Entry 2ZXZ (X-ray diffraction, 3.00 A resolution); this record covers chains A and B.

[Chain A]
Name: Retinoic acid receptor RXR-alpha
From: Homo sapiens
Notes: fragment: Ligand Binding Domain
UniProtKB: P19793 (RXRA_HUMAN); residues 223-462 here = UniProt positions 223-462
Sequence (240 residues; numbered 223 to 462; the number before each row is that of its first residue):
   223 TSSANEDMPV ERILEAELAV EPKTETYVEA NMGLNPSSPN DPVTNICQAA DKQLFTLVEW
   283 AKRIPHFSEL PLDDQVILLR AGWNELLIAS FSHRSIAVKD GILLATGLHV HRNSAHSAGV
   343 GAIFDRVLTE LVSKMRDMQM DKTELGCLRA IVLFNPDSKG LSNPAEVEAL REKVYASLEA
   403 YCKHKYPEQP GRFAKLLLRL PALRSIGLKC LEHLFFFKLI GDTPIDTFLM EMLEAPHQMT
Not modelled in the structure: 223-228, 245-261, 459-462
Residues lining bound ligands: P26 (4-[2-(1,1,3,3-tetramethyl-2,3-dihydro-1H-inden-5-yl)-1,3-dioxolan-2-yl]benzoic acid): Val265, Ile268, Ala271, Ala272, Gln275, Trp305, Asn306, Leu309, Ile310, Phe313, Arg316, Ile324, Leu326, Ala327, Val342, Ile345, Phe346, Val349, Cys432, His435, Leu436, Phe439
Curated features (UniProtKB/Swiss-Prot):
  - region: Arg348 to Gly368 (Required for nuclear export)
  - binding site (9-cis-retinoate): Arg316, Ala327
  - binding site (all-trans-retinoate): Arg316, Ala327
  - modified residue (Phosphoserine): Ser259, Ser260
  - mutagenesis: Val280 (V280A: Abolished ubiquitination and degradation by UBR5), Glu352 to Thr462 (No impact on acetylation by EP300), Met357 to Met360 (Abolishes nuclear export), Leu418 to Leu430 (Abolishes nuclear localization), Glu434 (E434N/Q/K/A: As a heterodimer with NR1H4, impairs interaction with coactivator NCOA1. Impairs transcriptional activity)

[Chain B]
Name: GRIP1 from Nuclear receptor coactivator 2
UniProtKB: Q15596 (NCOA2_HUMAN); residues 471-483 here correspond to UniProt positions 686-698 (UniProt number = residue number + 215)
Sequence (13 residues; numbered 471 to 483; the number before each row is that of its first residue):
   471 KHKILHRLLQ DSS
Not modelled in the structure: 482-483

[How chain A and chain B interact]
Pairs across the interface (28):
  Phe277(A) - Leu478(B)  hydrophobic
  Val280(A) - Leu475(B)  hydrophobic
  Val280(A) - Leu478(B)  hydrophobic
  Val280(A) - Leu479(B)  hydrophobic
  Lys284(A) - Leu478(B)  hydrogen bond (side chain-backbone)
  Lys284(A) - Leu479(B)
  Lys284(A) - Gln480(B)  hydrogen bond (side chain-backbone)
  Lys284(A) - Asp481(B)
  Leu294(A) - His476(B)
  Leu294(A) - Leu479(B)
  Asp295(A) - His476(B)  salt bridge
  Gln297(A) - Leu479(B)
  Val298(A) - His472(B)
  Val298(A) - Leu475(B)  hydrophobic
  Val298(A) - His476(B)
  Val298(A) - Leu479(B)  hydrophobic
  Leu301(A) - Leu479(B)  hydrophobic
  Arg302(A) - His472(B)
  Arg302(A) - Leu475(B)
  Thr449(A) - Ile474(B)
  Phe450(A) - Ile474(B)
  Phe450(A) - Leu475(B)  hydrophobic
  Phe450(A) - Leu478(B)  hydrophobic
  Glu453(A) - His472(B)
  Glu453(A) - Lys473(B)  hydrogen bond (side chain-backbone)
  Glu453(A) - Ile474(B)  hydrogen bond (side chain-backbone)
  Glu453(A) - Leu475(B)  hydrogen bond (side chain-backbone)
  Pro458(A) - His472(B)
Interface residues without a listed pair, chain A (15 interface residues in all): Phe289, Ala457

[Overview]
15 residues of chain A face 9 of chain B across their interface, with 5 hydrogen bonds and 1 salt bridge.
Among the polar pairs are Asp295(A)-His476(B), Lys284(A)-Leu478(B) and Lys284(A)-Gln480(B). Ligands of chain
A: compound P26.
Here chain A is Retinoic acid receptor RXR-alpha (Homo sapiens) and chain B is GRIP1 from Nuclear receptor
coactivator 2. Entry 2ZXZ (Crystal structure of the human RXR alpha ligand binding domain bound to a synthetic
agonist compound ...) was determined by X-ray diffraction together with 2ZY0 from the same study.
